Entry 4MGC (X-ray diffraction, 2.15 A resolution); this record covers chains A and B of the 4 polymer chains in the assembly.

# Chain A (and B)
Protein: Estrogen receptor
From: Homo sapiens
Notes: fragment: ligand binding domain; chain B of this document is another copy of the same molecule, construct and numbering; everything in this record applies to it too
UniProtKB: P03372 (ESR1_HUMAN); numbering as in UniProt (aligned over 302-552)
Sequence (255 residues; each row starts with the number of its first residue):
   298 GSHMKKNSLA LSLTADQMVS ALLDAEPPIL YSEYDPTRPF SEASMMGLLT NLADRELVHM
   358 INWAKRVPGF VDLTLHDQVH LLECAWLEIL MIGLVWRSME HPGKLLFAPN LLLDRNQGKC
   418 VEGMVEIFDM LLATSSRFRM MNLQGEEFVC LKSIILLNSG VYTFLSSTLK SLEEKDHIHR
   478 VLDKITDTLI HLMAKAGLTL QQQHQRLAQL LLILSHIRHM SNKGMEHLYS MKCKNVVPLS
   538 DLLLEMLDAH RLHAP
Unresolved in the structure: 298-305, 336, 462-466, 550-552 (chain B: 298-304, 462-469, 550-552)
Differences from the reference sequence: expression tag (298-301); engineered mutation S537 (Tyr in P03372)
Modified / non-standard residues: C381 (s-hydroxycysteine; CSO); C417 (s-hydroxycysteine; CSO); C530 (s-hydroxycysteine; CSO)
Small-molecule neighbours: bis(2,4-dihydroxyphenyl)methanone (27M): L346, L349, A350, E353, L384, L387, M388, L391, F404, M421, I424, L428, G521, H524, L525
What the authors report for this chain:
  - binding site for bis(2,4-dihydroxyphenyl)methanone: E353, H524
  - specificity-determining residues: M421 (proposed by the authors, not directly observed)
  - mutagenesis - Y537S: increased stability (citing earlier work)

# Interface between chain A and chain B
Residue-residue contacts - 56 pairs, chain A then chain B:
  C381(A) - H516(B)
  A430(A) - Y459(B)
  R434(A) - Y459(B)  hydrogen bond
  R434(A) - H476(B)  hydrogen bond
  I451(A) - L509(B)  hydrophobic
  N455(A) - L509(B)
  N455(A) - S512(B)
  N455(A) - H513(B)  hydrogen bond
  S456(A) - H513(B)
  Y459(A) - A430(B)
  Y459(A) - R434(B)
  Y459(A) - I510(B)
  Y459(A) - H513(B)
  H476(A) - R434(B)
  D480(A) - Q502(B)
  D480(A) - Q506(B)  hydrogen bond
  T483(A) - H501(B)
  T483(A) - A505(B)
  D484(A) - H501(B)  salt bridge
  D484(A) - Q502(B)  hydrogen bond
  I487(A) - H501(B)
  L497(A) - L497(B)  hydrophobic
  Q498(A) - D484(B)  hydrogen bond
  H501(A) - T483(B)
  H501(A) - I487(B)
  H501(A) - H501(B)
  H501(A) - L504(B)
  Q502(A) - D480(B)
  Q502(A) - T483(B)
  Q502(A) - D484(B)
  L504(A) - H501(B)
  A505(A) - T483(B)
  A505(A) - L508(B)  hydrophobic
  Q506(A) - D480(B)  hydrogen bond
  L508(A) - A505(B)  hydrophobic
  L509(A) - I451(B)  hydrophobic
  L509(A) - N455(B)
  L509(A) - L511(B)  hydrophobic
  L511(A) - L509(B)  hydrophobic
  S512(A) - R515(B)  hydrogen bond
  H513(A) - N455(B)  hydrogen bond
  H513(A) - S456(B)
  H513(A) - V458(B)
  H513(A) - Y459(B)
  H513(A) - R515(B)  hydrogen bond
  R515(A) - S512(B)  hydrogen bond
  R515(A) - H513(B)  hydrogen bond
  R515(A) - H516(B)
  H516(A) - C381(B)
  H516(A) - R515(B)
  H516(A) - N519(B)  hydrogen bond
  N519(A) - H516(B)  hydrogen bond
  N519(A) - N519(B)  hydrogen bond
  K520(A) - H547(B)  hydrogen bond (side chain-backbone)
  K520(A) - L549(B)
  H547(A) - K520(B)
Also at the interface, not in a pair above, chain A (34 interface residues in all): V458, T460, L479, I510, E523
Also at the interface, not in a pair above, chain B (37 interface residues in all): M427, T431, M437, L479, Q500, E523

# Overview
34 residues of chain A and 37 residues of chain B are in contact; the contacts include 16 hydrogen bonds and 1
salt bridge. Among the polar pairs are D484(A)-H501(B), R434(A)-Y459(B) and R434(A)-H476(B). Chain A binds
bis(2,4-dihydroxyphenyl)methanone. The paper reports a binding site for bis(2,4-dihydroxyphenyl)methanone at
E353(A) and H524(A); Y537S of chain A increases stability.
Both chains are Estrogen receptor (Homo sapiens). Entry 4MGC (Crystal structure of hERa-LBD (Y537S) in complex
with benzophenone-2) was determined by X-ray diffraction (same publication as 4MG5, 4MG6, 4MG7, 4MG8, 4MG9,
4MGA, 4MGB and 4MGD).
